Entry 8JYU (electron microscopy, 2.19 A resolution); this record covers chains E and F of the 6 polymer chains in the assembly.

== Chain E (and F) ==
Molecule: Acyl-acyl carrier protein synthetase
Source organism: Vibrio harveyi
Notes: chain F of this document is another copy of the same molecule, construct and numbering; everything in this record applies to it too
UniProt: Q00IB3 (Q00IB3_VIBHA); numbering as in UniProt (aligned over 1-533)
Sequence (533 residues; numbered 1 to 533; the number before each row is that of its first residue):
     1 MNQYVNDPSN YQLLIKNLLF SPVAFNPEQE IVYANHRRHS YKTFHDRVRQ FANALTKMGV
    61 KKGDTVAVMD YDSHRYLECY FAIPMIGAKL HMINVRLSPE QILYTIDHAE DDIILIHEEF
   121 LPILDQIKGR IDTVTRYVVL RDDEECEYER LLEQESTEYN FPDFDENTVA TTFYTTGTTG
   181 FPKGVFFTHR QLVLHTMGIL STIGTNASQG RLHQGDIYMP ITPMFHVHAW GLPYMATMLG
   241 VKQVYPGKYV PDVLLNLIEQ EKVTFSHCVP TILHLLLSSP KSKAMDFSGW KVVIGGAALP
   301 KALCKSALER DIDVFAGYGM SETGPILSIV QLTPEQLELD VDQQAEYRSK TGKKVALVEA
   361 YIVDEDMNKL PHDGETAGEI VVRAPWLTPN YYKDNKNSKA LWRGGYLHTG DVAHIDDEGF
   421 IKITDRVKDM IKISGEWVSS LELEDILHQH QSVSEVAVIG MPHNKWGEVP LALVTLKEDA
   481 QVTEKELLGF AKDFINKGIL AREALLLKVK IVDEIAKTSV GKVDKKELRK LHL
Not modelled in the structure: 1-3
Metal / ion sites: Mg2+: Glu322 (together with adenosine monophosphate)
Residues lining bound ligands: adenosine monophosphate / decanoic acid: Thr175, His226, Val227, Trp230, Leu232, Val293, Gly295, Gly296, Ala297, Ala298, Gly317, Tyr318, Gly319, Met320, Ser321, Glu322, Pro325, Ile326, Ile329, Thr409, Asp411, Ile423, Arg426, Lys522
What the authors report for this chain:
  - binding site for adenosine monophosphate: Tyr318, Ser321, Asp411, Ile423, Arg426, Lys522
  - binding site for decanoic acid: His226, Trp230, Val293, Ile326, Ile329
  - mutagenesis - D411A, R426A, K432A: abolished catalytic activity on C10 fatty acid substrate
  - mutagenesis - D411A, R426A, K432A: abolished growth
  - mutagenesis - D411A: abolished binding to C10 acyl substrate

== Interface between chain E and chain F ==
Pairs across the interface (80; chain E residue first):
  Pro8(E) with Arg383(F); Trp402(F); Gly405(F)
  Ser9(E) with Pro389(F); Trp402(F)
  Tyr11(E) with Arg190(F), hydrogen bond (backbone-side chain); Leu357(F), hydrogen bond (side chain-backbone); Ala384(F); Pro385(F), hydrophobic
  Leu13(E) with Arg190(F); Leu194(F), hydrophobic
  Asn17(E) with Glu359(F)
  Phe20(E) with Lys354(F)
  Ser21(E) with Leu357(F), hydrogen bond (backbone-backbone); Val358(F); Glu359(F)
  Pro22(E) with Ala356(F)
  Val23(E) with Ser201(F); Thr202(F); Thr205(F); Ala356(F), hydrophobic
  Glu166(E) with Arg190(F), salt bridge
  Arg190(E) with Tyr11(F), hydrogen bond (side chain-backbone); Leu13(F); Glu166(F), salt bridge; Arg190(F)
  Leu194(E) with Leu13(F), hydrophobic; Leu194(F), hydrophobic
  Met197(E) with Met197(F), hydrophobic; Ser201(F), hydrogen bond (backbone-side chain)
  Leu200(E) with Ser201(F); Thr205(F)
  Ser201(E) with Val23(F); Met197(F), hydrogen bond (side chain-backbone); Leu200(F); Ser201(F)
  Thr202(E) with Val23(F); Gln214(F), hydrogen bond (backbone-side chain)
  Gly204(E) with Gly204(F); Arg211(F), hydrogen bond (backbone-side chain)
  Thr205(E) with Val23(F); Leu200(F); Arg211(F); His213(F); Gln214(F), hydrogen bond (backbone-backbone); Leu239(F)
  Asn206(E) with Arg211(F), hydrogen bond (backbone-side chain); Gln214(F)
  Ala207(E) with Arg211(F), hydrogen bond (backbone-side chain); His213(F)
  Arg211(E) with Gly204(F), hydrogen bond (side chain-backbone); Thr205(F); Asn206(F), hydrogen bond (side chain-backbone); Ala207(F), hydrogen bond (side chain-backbone); Arg211(F)
  His213(E) with Thr205(F); Ala207(F)
  Gln214(E) with Thr202(F), hydrogen bond (side chain-backbone); Thr205(F), hydrogen bond (backbone-backbone); Asn206(F)
  Met238(E) with Ala356(F), hydrophobic; Leu357(F), hydrophobic
  Leu239(E) with Thr205(F)
  Lys354(E) with Phe20(F)
  Ala356(E) with Pro22(F); Val23(F), hydrophobic; Met238(F), hydrophobic
  Leu357(E) with Tyr11(F), hydrogen bond (backbone-side chain); Ser21(F), hydrogen bond (backbone-backbone); Met238(F), hydrophobic
  Val358(E) with Ser21(F)
  Glu359(E) with Asn17(F); Ser21(F)
  Arg383(E) with Pro8(F)
  Ala384(E) with Tyr11(F)
  Pro385(E) with Tyr11(F), hydrophobic
  Pro389(E) with Ser9(F)
  Trp402(E) with Pro8(F); Ser9(F)
  Gly405(E) with Pro8(F)
Also at the interface, not in a pair above, chain E (41 interface residues in all): Leu18, Leu212, Gly215, Gln331, Val355
Also at the interface, not in a pair above, chain F (41 interface residues in all): Leu18, Leu212, Gly215, Gln331, Val355

== Overview ==
The chain E/chain F interface involves 41 residues from each chain; the contacts include 18 hydrogen bonds and
2 salt bridges. Polar contacts include Glu166(E)-Arg190(F), Tyr11(E)-Arg190(F) and Tyr11(E)-Leu357(F). The
paper reports a binding site for adenosine monophosphate at Tyr318(E), Ser321(E) and Asp411(E) among others;
D411A, R426A and K432A of chain E abolish catalytic activity on C10 fatty acid substrate.
Both chains are Acyl-acyl carrier protein synthetase (Vibrio harveyi). Entry 8JYU (Acyl-ACP Synthetase
structure bound to Decanoyl-AMP) was determined by electron microscopy, deposited together with 8JYL and 8HSY.
